7L85 - chains C and I of the 24 polymer chains in the assembly; structure by electron microscopy, 2.90 A resolution.

# Chain C (and I)
Protein: BG505 sosip-T33-31B
Organism: Human immunodeficiency virus 1
Notes: chain I of this document is another copy of the same molecule, construct and numbering; everything in this record applies to it too
Sequence (125 residues; row label = number of the first residue in the row):
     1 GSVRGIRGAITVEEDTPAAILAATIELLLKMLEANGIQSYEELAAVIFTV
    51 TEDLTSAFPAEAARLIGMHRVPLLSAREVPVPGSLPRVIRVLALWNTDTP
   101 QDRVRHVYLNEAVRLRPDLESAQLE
Unresolved in the structure: 119-125

# How chain C and chain I interact
Pairs across the interface (37; chain C residue first):
  Ser2(C) with Asn96(I), hydrogen bond
  Val3(C) with Val3(I), hydrophobic; Ala44(I); Asn96(I), hydrogen bond (backbone-side chain)
  Arg4(C) with Glu41(I), hydrogen bond (side chain-backbone); Ala44(I); Asn96(I)
  Gly5(C) with Ala44(I), hydrogen bond (backbone-backbone); Pro72(I)
  Arg7(C) with Pro72(I); Leu73(I), hydrogen bond (side chain-backbone)
  Ile47(C) with Leu74(I), hydrophobic
  Thr49(C) with Leu74(I)
  Arg77(C) with Ala76(I); Arg77(I), hydrogen bond (backbone-backbone)
  Val79(C) with Val50(I), hydrophobic; Leu54(I); Phe58(I); Ala76(I); Arg77(I)
  Pro80(C) with Thr55(I); Arg77(I)
  Val81(C) with Thr55(I); Ser56(I); Ala57(I); Phe58(I), hydrophobic
  Pro82(C) with Thr55(I)
  Ser84(C) with Phe58(I)
  Leu92(C) with Pro72(I), hydrophobic; Leu74(I), hydrophobic
  Gln101(C) with Tyr40(I), hydrogen bond (side chain-backbone); Glu41(I); Leu43(I), hydrogen bond (side chain-backbone); Arg70(I)
  Asp102(C) with Arg70(I)
  Pro117(C) with Arg64(I)
  Asp118(C) with Arg64(I)
Also at the interface, not in a pair above, chain C (23 interface residues in all): Gly1, Ala76, Glu78, Leu94, His106
Also at the interface, not in a pair above, chain I (26 interface residues in all): Gly1, Ala45, Ile47, His69, Val71, Ser75, Leu94

# Overview
The interface between chain C and chain I involves 23 residues on one side and 26 on the other; the contacts
include 8 hydrogen bonds. Among the polar pairs are Ser2(C)-Asn96(I), Val3(C)-Asn96(I) and Arg4(C)-Glu41(I).
Chain C and chain I are both BG505 sosip-T33-31B (Human immunodeficiency virus 1); the structure, Designed
tetrahedral nanoparticle T33-31 presenting BG505 SOSIP trimers, was determined by electron microscopy (same
publication as 7L7T, 7L7U, 7L86, 7L87, 7L88, 7L89 and 15 further entries).
